PDB entry 8VYA | X-ray diffraction, 2.12 A resolution | chains A and B of the 6 polymer chains in the assembly

Chain A (and B):
Protein: SARS-CoV-2 Omicron variant spike glycoprotein N-terminal heptad repeat domain (Q954H)
Notes: chain B of this document is another copy of the same molecule, construct and numbering; everything in this record applies to it too
UniProtKB: P0DTC2 (SPIKE_SARS2); numbering as in UniProt (aligned over 912-966)
Chain sequence (57 residues; each row starts with the number of its first residue):
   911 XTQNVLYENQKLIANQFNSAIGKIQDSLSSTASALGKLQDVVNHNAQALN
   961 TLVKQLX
Sequence notes: acetylation (911); engineered mutation His-954 (Gln in P0DTC2); amidation (967)
Modified positions: ACE (acetyl group) at position 911; NH2 (amino group) at position 967
UniProt features mapped onto this chain:
  - natural variant: Asp-950 (D950N: In strain: Delta/B.1.617.2, Mu/B.1.621), His-954 (Q954H: In strain: Omicron/BA.1, Omicron/BA.2 and 7 more; this construct carries the variant)

How chain A and chain B interact:
Contacting residue pairs (26; chain A residue first):
  Gln-913(A) / Thr-912(B)  hydrogen bond
  Gln-913(A) / Gln-913(B)  hydrogen bond (side chain-backbone)
  Gln-913(A) / Leu-916(B)
  Leu-916(A) / Leu-916(B)  hydrophobic
  Tyr-917(A) / Leu-916(B)
  Gln-920(A) / Leu-916(B)  hydrogen bond (side chain-backbone)
  Gln-920(A) / Asn-919(B)  hydrogen bond
  Gln-920(A) / Gln-920(B)
  Phe-927(A) / Phe-927(B)  hydrophobic
  Phe-927(A) / Ala-930(B)  hydrophobic
  Ile-931(A) / Ala-930(B)  hydrophobic
  Ile-934(A) / Ile-934(B)  hydrophobic
  Leu-938(A) / Ser-937(B)
  Leu-945(A) / Ala-944(B)  hydrophobic
  Leu-945(A) / Leu-945(B)  hydrophobic
  Leu-945(A) / Leu-948(B)  hydrophobic
  Val-952(A) / Val-951(B)  hydrophobic
  Val-952(A) / Val-952(B)  hydrophobic
  Ala-956(A) / Asn-955(B)
  Leu-959(A) / Asn-955(B)
  Leu-959(A) / Ala-958(B)  hydrophobic
  Leu-959(A) / Leu-959(B)  hydrophobic
  Leu-959(A) / Leu-962(B)  hydrophobic
  Leu-962(A) / Leu-962(B)  hydrophobic
  Val-963(A) / Leu-962(B)  hydrophobic
  Leu-966(A) / Leu-962(B)  hydrophobic
Other interface residues (no listed pair), chain A (19 interface residues in all): Ile-923, Thr-941, Leu-948, Gln-949
Other interface residues (no listed pair), chain B (22 interface residues in all): Ile-923, Gln-926, Thr-941, Leu-966

In short:
Chain A and chain B form an interface of 19 and 22 residues respectively; the contacts include 4 hydrogen
bonds. Among the polar pairs are Gln-913(A)/Thr-912(B), Gln-913(A)/Gln-913(B) and Gln-920(A)/Leu-916(B).
Chain A and chain B are both SARS-CoV-2 Omicron variant spike glycoprotein N-terminal heptad repeat domain
(Q954H); the structure, SARS-CoV-2 Omicron Variant Spike Glycoprotein Fusion Core (Q954H), was determined by
X-ray diffraction.
